4IMY - chains B and G of the 3 polymer chains in the assembly; structure by X-ray diffraction, 2.94 A resolution.

# Chain B
Name: Cyclin-T1
Source organism: Homo sapiens
Notes: fragment: 1-264
UniProt: O60563 (CCNT1_HUMAN); numbering as in UniProt (aligned over 1-264)
Sequence (264 residues; row label = number of the first residue in the row):
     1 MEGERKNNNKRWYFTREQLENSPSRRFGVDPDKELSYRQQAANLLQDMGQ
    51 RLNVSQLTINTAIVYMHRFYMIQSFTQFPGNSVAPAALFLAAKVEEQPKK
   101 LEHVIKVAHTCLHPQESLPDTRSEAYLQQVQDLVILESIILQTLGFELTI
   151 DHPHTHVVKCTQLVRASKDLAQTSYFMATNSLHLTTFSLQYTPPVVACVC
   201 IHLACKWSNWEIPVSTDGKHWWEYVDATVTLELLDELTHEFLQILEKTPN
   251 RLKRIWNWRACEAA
Unresolved in the structure: 1-7, 258-264
UniProt features mapped onto this chain:
  - motif: Lys253 to Ala264 (Nuclear localization signal, and interaction with Tat-TAR RNA)
  - site: Cys261 (Essential for interacting with HIV-1 Tat)
  - modified residue: Ser117 (Phosphoserine)
  - mutagenesis: Cys261 (C261Y: Loss of HIV-1 Tat transactivation)
From the paper describing this entry:
  - conformationally variable residues: Arg251 to Trp256

# Chain G
Name: AF4/FMR2 family member 4
Source organism: Homo sapiens
Notes: fragment: 2-73
UniProt: Q9UHB7 (AFF4_HUMAN); residues 2-73 here = UniProt positions 2-73
Sequence (75 residues; row label = number of the first residue in the row; numbers below 1 keep their minus sign (Ser-1 is residue -1)):
    -1 SNANREDRNVLRMKERERRNQEIQQGEDAFPPSSPLFAEPYKVTSKEDKL
    49 SSRIQSMLGNYDEMKDFIGDRSIPK
Unresolved in the structure: -1 to 33, 67-73
Construct notes: expression tag (-1 to 1)
From the paper describing this entry:
  - mutagenesis - E61A/M62A: decreased binding to P-TEFb
  - mutagenesis - E13A/R14A: unchanged binding to P-TEFb
  - mutagenesis - E61A/M62A, K63A/D64A: decreased binding to Cyclin-T1 (chain B)

# Interface between chain B and chain G
Residue-residue contacts - 53 pairs, chain B then chain G:
  Leu163(B) with Phe35(G)
  Val164(B) with Phe35(G), hydrophobic; Pro38(G)
  Arg165(B) with Phe35(G), hydrogen bond (side chain-backbone); Ala36(G); Glu37(G); Pro38(G)
  Asp169(B) with Tyr59(G), hydrogen bond; Lys63(G)
  Gln172(B) with Ile66(G)
  Thr173(B) with Tyr59(G), hydrogen bond; Ile66(G)
  Phe176(B) with Ile66(G), hydrophobic
  Leu203(B) with Ile52(G), hydrophobic
  Lys206(B) with Asp46(G), salt bridge; Ser49(G); Ile52(G)
  Trp207(B) with Ile52(G), hydrophobic; Leu56(G), hydrophobic; Gly57(G), hydrogen bond (side chain-backbone); Asn58(G); Tyr59(G); Ile66(G), hydrophobic
  Ser208(B) with Lys40(G), hydrogen bond (backbone-side chain); Tyr59(G), hydrogen bond
  Asn209(B) with Tyr39(G); Lys40(G); Val41(G), hydrogen bond (backbone-backbone)
  Trp210(B) with Pro38(G); Tyr39(G); Lys40(G)
  Glu211(B) with Pro38(G); Tyr39(G), hydrogen bond; Val41(G)
  Pro213(B) with Phe35(G); Ala36(G); Tyr39(G), hydrophobic
  Ser215(B) with Leu34(G); Phe35(G)
  Thr216(B) with Leu34(G), hydrogen bond (backbone-backbone)
  Asp217(B) with Leu34(G)
  Trp221(B) with Phe35(G), hydrophobic
  Tyr224(B) with Phe35(G), hydrophobic
  Asp235(B) with Leu48(G)
  Thr238(B) with Leu48(G)
  Leu242(B) with Ile52(G), hydrophobic; Met55(G)
  Leu245(B) with Met55(G), hydrophobic; Leu56(G), hydrophobic
  Glu246(B) with Met55(G)
  Arg251(B) with Ser54(G); Met55(G), hydrogen bond (side chain-backbone)
  Ile255(B) with Met62(G), hydrophobic
Interface residues without a listed pair, chain B (34 interface residues in all): Ala166, Leu170, Met177, His202, Ile212, Val214, Lys219
Interface residues without a listed pair, chain G (23 interface residues in all): Lys44, Arg51
Interface features reported in the paper:
  - residue pairs: Leu163(B)-Phe35(G), Val164(B)-Phe35(G), Arg165(B)-Phe35(G), Trp207(B)-Gly57(G) (hydrogen bond), Trp210(B)-Pro38(G), Trp221(B)-Phe35(G), Tyr224(B)-Phe35(G), Leu56(G)-Trp207(B) (hydrophobic contact), Tyr59(G)-Trp207(B) (hydrophobic contact)
  - interface residues, chain B: Asp169(B), Asn209(B)
  - hot spots on chain B (mutagenesis) - W207A (58-fold), W210A: decreased binding to AF4/FMR2 family member 4 (chain G)
  - interface residues, chain G: Leu34(G), Tyr39(G)
  - hot spots on chain G (mutagenesis) - F35A, Y59A/D60A: decreased binding to P-TEFb

# In short
34 residues of chain B and 23 residues of chain G are in contact; the contacts include 10 hydrogen bonds and 1
salt bridge. Polar contacts include Lys206(B)-Asp46(G), Arg165(B)-Phe35(G) and Asp169(B)-Tyr59(G). The authors
report contacts between Leu163(B) and Phe35(G), Val164(B) and Phe35(G) and Arg165(B) and Phe35(G) among
others; a hydrogen bond between Trp207(B) and Gly57(G); hydrophobic contacts between Leu56(G) and Trp207(B)
and Tyr59(G) and Trp207(B). The paper reports that E61A/M62A, F35A and Y59A/D60A of chain G reduce binding to
P-TEFb; interface residues Asp169(B), Asn209(B) and Leu34(G) among others; 7 substitutions were tested in all.
Chain B is Cyclin-T1 and chain G is AF4/FMR2 family member 4, both from Homo sapiens; the structure, The AFF4
scaffold binds human P-TEFb adjacent to HIV Tat, was determined by X-ray diffraction.
